PDB entry 7NAT | electron microscopy, 3.59 A resolution | chains A and H of the 22 polymer chains in the assembly

Chain A:
Molecule: 16S rRNA
Source organism: Escherichia coli (strain K12)
Sequence (1542 nucleotides; row label = number of the first residue in the row):
     1 AAAUUGAAGAGUUUGAUCAUGGCUCAGAUUGAACGCUGGCGGCAGGCCUA
    51 ACACAUGCAAGUCGAACGGUAACAGGAAGAAGCUUGCUUCUUUGCUGACG
   101 AGUGGCGGACGGGUGAGUAAUGUCUGGGAAACUGCCUGAUGGAGGGGGAU
   151 AACUACUGGAAACGGUAGCUAAUACCGCAUAACGUCGCAAGACCAAAGAG
   201 GGGGACCUUCGGGCCUCUUGCCAUCGGAUGUGCCCAGAUGGGAUUAGCUA
   251 GUAGGUGGGGUAACGGCUCACCUAGGCGACGAUCCCUAGCUGGUCUGAGA
   301 GGAUGACCAGCCACACUGGAACUGAGACACGGUCCAGACUCCUACGGGAG
   351 GCAGCAGUGGGGAAUAUUGCACAAUGGGCGCAAGCCUGAUGCAGCCAUGC
   401 CGCGUGUAUGAAGAAGGCCUUCGGGUUGUAAAGUACUUUCAGCGGGGAGG
   451 AAGGGAGUAAAGUUAAUACCUUUGCUCAUUGACGUUACCCGCAGAAGAAG
   501 CACCGGCUAACUCCGUGCCAGCAGCCXCGGUAAUACGGAGGGUGCAAGCG
   551 UUAAUCGGAAUUACUGGGCGUAAAGCGCACGCAGGCGGUUUGUUAAGUCA
   601 GAUGUGAAAUCCCCGGGCUCAACCUGGGAACUGCAUCUGAUACUGGCAAG
   651 CUUGAGUCUCGUAGAGGGGGGUAGAAUUCCAGGUGUAGCGGUGAAAUGCG
   701 UAGAGAUCUGGAGGAAUACCGGUGGCGAAGGCGGCCCCCUGGACGAAGAC
   751 UGACGCUCAGGUGCGAAAGCGUGGGGAGCAAACAGGAUUAGAUACCCUGG
   801 UAGUCCACGCCGUAAACGAUGUCGACUUGGAGGUUGUGCCCUUGAGGCGU
   851 GGCUUCCGGAGCUAACGCGUUAAGUCGACCGCCUGGGGAGUACGGCCGCA
   901 AGGUUAAAACUCAAAUGAAUUGACGGGGGCCCGCACAAGCGGUGGAGCAU
   951 GUGGUUUAAUUCGAUGXAACGCGAAGAACCUUACCUGGUCUUGACAUCCA
  1001 CGGAAGUUUUCAGAGAUGAGAAUGUGCCUUCGGGAACCGUGAGACAGGUG
  1051 CUGCAUGGCUGUCGUCAGCUCGUGUUGUGAAAUGUUGGGUUAAGUCCCGC
  1101 AACGAGCGCAACCCUUAUCCUUUGUUGCCAGCGGUCCGGCCGGGAACUCA
  1151 AAGGAGACUGCCAGUGAUAAACUGGAGGAAGGUGGGGAUGACGUCAAGUC
  1201 AUCAUGGCCCUUACGACCAGGGCUACACACGUGCUACAAUGGCGCAUACA
  1251 AAGAGAAGCGACCUCGCGAGAGCAAGCGGACCUCAUAAAGUGCGUCGUAG
  1301 UCCGGAUUGGAGUCUGCAACUCGACUCCAUGAAGUCGGAAUCGCUAGUAA
  1351 UCGUGGAUCAGAAUGCCACGGUGAAUACGUUCCCGGGCCUUGUACACACC
  1401 GCCCGUXACACCAUGGGAGUGGGUUGCAAAAGAAGUAGGUAGCUUAACCU
  1451 UCGGGAGGGCGCUUACCACUUUGUGAUUCAUGACUGGGGUGAAGUCGUAA
  1501 CAAGGUAACCGUAGGGGAACCUGCGGUUGGAUCACCUCCUUA
Disordered / not traced: 1393-1502, 1541-1542
Modified residues: PSU (pseudouridine-5'-monophosphate) at position 516, G7M (N7-methyl-guanosine-5'-monophosphate) at position 527, 2MG (2N-methylguanosine-5'-monophosphate) at position 966, 5MC (5-methylcytidine-5'-monophosphate) at position 967, 2MG (2N-methylguanosine-5'-monophosphate) at position 1207, 4OC (4n,o2'-methylcytidine-5'-monophosphate) at position 1402, 5MC (5-methylcytidine-5'-monophosphate) at position 1407, UR3 (3-methyluridine-5'-monophoshate) at position 1498, 2MG (2N-methylguanosine-5'-monophosphate) at position 1516, MA6 (6N-dimethyladenosine-5'-monophoshate) at position 1518, MA6 (6N-dimethyladenosine-5'-monophoshate) at position 1519
Bound ions: Mg2+ site 1 near G21 (its only coordinating residue here); Mg2+ site 2 near G41 (its only coordinating residue here); Mg2+ site 3: C48, G115; Mg2+ site 4 near A53 (its only coordinating residue here); Mg2+ site 5 near A59 (its only coordinating residue here); Mg2+ site 6: A109, G331; Mg2+ site 7 near G111 (its only coordinating residue here); Mg2+ site 8: G145, G177, A197; Mg2+ site 9 near A174 (its only coordinating residue here); Mg2+ site 10: G299, G558; Mg2+ site 11: A306, C307; Mg2+ site 12 near C328 (its only coordinating residue here); 30 more Mg2+ sites not listed

Chain H:
Name: 30S ribosomal protein S8
Source organism: Escherichia coli (strain K12)
UniProt: P0A7W7 (RS8_ECOLI); numbering as in UniProt (aligned over 1-130)
Chain sequence (130 residues; row label = number of the first residue in the row):
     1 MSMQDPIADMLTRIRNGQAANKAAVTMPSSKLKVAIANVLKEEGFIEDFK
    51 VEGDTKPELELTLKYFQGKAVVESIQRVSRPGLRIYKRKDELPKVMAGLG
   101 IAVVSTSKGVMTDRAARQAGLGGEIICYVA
Disordered / not traced: 1

Chain A / chain H interface:
Residue-residue contacts - 66 pairs, chain A then chain H:
  C586(A) / Gln-4(H)  hydrogen bond to the sugar
  C586(A) / Pro-81(H)  phosphate contact
  G587(A) / Gln-4(H)  sugar contact
  G587(A) / Pro-81(H)  phosphate contact
  G587(A) / Arg-84(H)  salt bridge to the phosphate
  U589(A) / Pro-6(H)  phosphate contact
  U589(A) / Ser-30(H)  phosphate contact
  U590(A) / Ser-30(H)  phosphate contact
  U590(A) / Lys-31(H)  hydrogen bond to the phosphate
  U591(A) / Lys-31(H)  salt bridge to the phosphate
  G597(A) / Tyr-86(H)  base contact
  U598(A) / Tyr-86(H)  phosphate contact
  C599(A) / Lys-87(H)  sugar contact
  C599(A) / Arg-88(H)  phosphate contact
  C599(A) / Lys-89(H)  phosphate contact
  C599(A) / Leu-121(H)  sugar contact
  C599(A) / Gly-122(H)  hydrogen bond to the phosphate
  C599(A) / Gly-123(H)  sugar contact
  A600(A) / Arg-88(H)  salt bridge to the phosphate
  A600(A) / Lys-89(H)  hydrogen bond to the phosphate
  A600(A) / Gly-120(H)  sugar contact
  G601(A) / Arg-88(H)  salt bridge to the phosphate
  G601(A) / Lys-89(H)  salt bridge to the phosphate
  A640(A) / Ser-107(H)  hydrogen bond to the sugar
  A640(A) / Lys-108(H)  hydrogen bond to the phosphate
  U641(A) / Ser-107(H)  sugar contact
  A642(A) / Ser-105(H)  hydrogen bond to the base
  A642(A) / Thr-106(H)  base contact
  A642(A) / Ser-107(H)  base contact
  A642(A) / Gly-109(H)  sugar contact
  A642(A) / Val-110(H)  sugar contact
  C643(A) / Lys-31(H)  phosphate contact
  C643(A) / Ser-105(H)  hydrogen bond to the sugar
  C643(A) / Glu-124(H)  hydrogen bond to the sugar
  U652(A) / Thr-55(H)  sugar contact
  U652(A) / Lys-56(H)  phosphate contact
  U653(A) / Thr-55(H)  base contact
  U653(A) / Lys-56(H)  salt bridge to the phosphate
  G755(A) / Gln-4(H)  base contact
  C756(A) / Ser-2(H)  sugar contact
  C756(A) / Gln-4(H)  hydrogen bond to the base
  C823(A) / Ser-2(H)  hydrogen bond to the sugar
  G824(A) / Ser-2(H)  hydrogen bond to the sugar
  G824(A) / Met-3(H)  sugar contact
  A825(A) / Asp-9(H)  hydrogen bond to the sugar
  A825(A) / Arg-13(H)  hydrogen bond to the phosphate
  C826(A) / Arg-13(H)  salt bridge to the phosphate
  C826(A) / Asn-16(H)  hydrogen bond to the base
  U827(A) / Asn-16(H)  sugar contact
  U827(A) / Ala-20(H)  phosphate contact
  U828(A) / Ala-20(H)  phosphate contact
  U828(A) / Lys-22(H)  salt bridge to the phosphate
  G874(A) / Asn-16(H)  base contact
  U875(A) / Arg-15(H)  hydrogen bond to the sugar
  U875(A) / Asn-16(H)  hydrogen bond to the sugar
  C876(A) / Ala-8(H)  sugar contact
  C876(A) / Thr-12(H)  sugar contact
  C876(A) / Arg-15(H)  salt bridge to the phosphate
  G877(A) / Ser-2(H)  hydrogen bond to the base
  G877(A) / Asp-5(H)  sugar contact
  G877(A) / Pro-81(H)  phosphate contact
  A878(A) / Gln-4(H)  hydrogen bond to the sugar
  A878(A) / Arg-80(H)  salt bridge to the phosphate
  A878(A) / Pro-81(H)  phosphate contact
  A878(A) / Gly-82(H)  hydrogen bond to the phosphate
  C879(A) / Gly-82(H)  phosphate contact
Other interface residues (no listed pair), chain A (33 interface residues in all): G585, G588, U644
Other interface residues (no listed pair), chain H (38 interface residues in all): Ser-29, Leu-83

Summary:
Chain A and chain H form an interface of 33 and 38 residues respectively, with 20 hydrogen bonds and 10 salt
bridges. Polar contacts include A642(A)/Ser-105(H), C756(A)/Gln-4(H) and C826(A)/Asn-16(H). The Mg2+ site 3 is
built by C48(A) and G115(A).
Here chain A is 16S rRNA and chain H is 30S ribosomal protein S8, both from Escherichia coli (strain K12).
Entry 7NAT (Bacterial 30S ribosomal subunit assembly complex state A (Consensus refinement)) was determined by
electron microscopy (same publication as 7AF3, 7AF5, 7AF8, 7AFA, 7AFD, 7AFH and 17 further entries).
